2B5J - chains A and B; structure by X-ray diffraction, 2.90 A resolution.

== Chain A ==
Molecule: Reverse transcriptase P66 SUBUNIT
From: Human immunodeficiency virus 1
Notes: EC 2.7.7.49
UniProtKB: P03366 (POL_HV1B1); residues 1-560 here correspond to UniProt positions 599-1158 (UniProt number = residue number + 598)
Chain sequence (560 residues; each row starts with the number of its first residue):
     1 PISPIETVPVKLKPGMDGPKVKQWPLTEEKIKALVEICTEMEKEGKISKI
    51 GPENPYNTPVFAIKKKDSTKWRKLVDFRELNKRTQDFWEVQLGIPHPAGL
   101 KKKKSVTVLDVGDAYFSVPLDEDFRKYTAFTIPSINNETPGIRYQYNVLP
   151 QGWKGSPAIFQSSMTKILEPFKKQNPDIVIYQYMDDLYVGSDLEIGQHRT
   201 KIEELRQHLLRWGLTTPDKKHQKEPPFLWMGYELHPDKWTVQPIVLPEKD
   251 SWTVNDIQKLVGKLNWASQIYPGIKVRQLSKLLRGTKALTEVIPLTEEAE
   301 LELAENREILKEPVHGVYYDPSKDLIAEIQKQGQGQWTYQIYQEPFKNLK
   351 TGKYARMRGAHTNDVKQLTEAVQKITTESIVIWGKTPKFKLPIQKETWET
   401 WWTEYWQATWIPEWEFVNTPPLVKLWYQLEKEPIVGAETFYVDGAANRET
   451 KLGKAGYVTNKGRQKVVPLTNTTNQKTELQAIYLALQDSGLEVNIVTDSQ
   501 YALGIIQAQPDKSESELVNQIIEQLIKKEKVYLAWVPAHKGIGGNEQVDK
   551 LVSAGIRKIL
Not modelled in the structure: 553-560
Construct notes: engineered mutation S280 (Cys878 in P03366)
Ion coordination: Mn2+: D443, E478, D498
Ligand contacts: 3AC ((2E)-3-{3-[(5-ethyl-3-iodo-6-methyl-2-oxo-1,2-dihydropyridin-4-yl)oxy]phenyl}acrylonitrile): L100, K101, K102, K103, V106, V108, Y181, Y188, V189, G190, F227, L228, W229, L234, H235, Y318
Swiss-Prot annotation at these positions:
  - binding site (Mg(2+)): D186
  - site: W402 (Essential for RT p66/p51 heterodimerization)

== Chain B ==
Molecule: Reverse transcriptase P51 SUBUNIT
From: Human immunodeficiency virus 1
Notes: EC 2.7.7.49
UniProtKB: P03366 (POL_HV1B1); residues 1-430 here correspond to UniProt positions 599-1028 (UniProt number = residue number + 598)
Chain sequence (430 residues; each row starts with the number of its first residue):
     1 PISPIETVPVKLKPGMDGPKVKQWPLTEEKIKALVEICTEMEKEGKISKI
    51 GPENPYNTPVFAIKKKDSTKWRKLVDFRELNKRTQDFWEVQLGIPHPAGL
   101 KKKKSVTVLDVGDAYFSVPLDEDFRKYTAFTIPSINNETPGIRYQYNVLP
   151 QGWKGSPAIFQSSMTKILEPFKKQNPDIVIYQYMDDLYVGSDLEIGQHRT
   201 KIEELRQHLLRWGLTTPDKKHQKEPPFLWMGYELHPDKWTVQPIVLPEKD
   251 SWTVNDIQKLVGKLNWASQIYPGIKVRQLSKLLRGTKALTEVIPLTEEAE
   301 LELAENREILKEPVHGVYYDPSKDLIAEIQKQGQGQWTYQIYQEPFKNLK
   351 TGKYARMRGAHTNDVKQLTEAVQKITTESIVIWGKTPKFKLPIQKETWET
   401 WWTEYWQATWIPEWEFVNTPPLVKLWYQLE
Not modelled in the structure: 428-430
Construct notes: engineered mutation S280 (Cys878 in P03366)
Swiss-Prot annotation at these positions:
  - binding site (Mg(2+)): D186
  - site: W402 (Essential for RT p66/p51 heterodimerization)

== How chain A and chain B interact ==
Contacting residue pairs - 89 pairs, chain A then chain B:
  V8(A) with P52(B); E53(B)
  P9(A) with E53(B)
  Q85(A) with E53(B)
  D86(A) with K20(B); P55(B)
  F87(A) with P52(B); P55(B)
  W88(A) with P52(B), hydrogen bond (backbone-backbone); N54(B); P55(B); T131(B); R143(B)
  Q91(A) with N137(B), hydrogen bond; E138(B), hydrogen bond (side chain-backbone); T139(B), hydrogen bond (side chain-backbone); P140(B)
  G93(A) with N137(B)
  P95(A) with N136(B)
  H96(A) with N136(B), hydrogen bond (backbone-side chain)
  G99(A) with N136(B)
  S162(A) with P52(B)
  Y181(A) with E138(B)
  E370(A) with Q394(B)
  Q373(A) with Q394(B); E396(B); T397(B), hydrogen bond; T400(B), hydrogen bond
  I380(A) with P25(B); L26(B); T400(B)
  V381(A) with I135(B); N136(B), hydrogen bond (backbone-backbone)
  I382(A) with I135(B); N136(B)
  W383(A) with I135(B)
  G384(A) with T27(B); E28(B), hydrogen bond (backbone-backbone); I135(B)
  W402(A) with K331(B), hydrogen bond (backbone-side chain); D364(B)
  Y405(A) with K331(B), hydrogen bond (backbone-side chain)
  W406(A) with K331(B); P392(B), hydrophobic; V417(B); N418(B); T419(B), hydrogen bond; P420(B)
  Q407(A) with K331(B), hydrogen bond (backbone-side chain); D364(B); P392(B); I393(B); Q394(B), hydrogen bond (side chain-backbone)
  A408(A) with D364(B); P392(B), hydrogen bond (backbone-backbone); I393(B), hydrophobic
  T409(A) with D364(B), hydrogen bond (backbone-side chain)
  W410(A) with N363(B); V365(B), hydrophobic; W401(B)
  P433(A) with N255(B)
  I434(A) with T290(B), hydrogen bond (backbone-side chain)
  V435(A) with T290(B), hydrogen bond (backbone-side chain)
  T439(A) with A288(B); L289(B), hydrogen bond (side chain-backbone)
  Y441(A) with V254(B); Q258(B); T286(B); K287(B), hydrogen bond (side chain-backbone); L289(B)
  T459(A) with T286(B)
  N460(A) with T286(B)
  N494(A) with L289(B)
  Q500(A) with L422(B)
  Y532(A) with N255(B), hydrogen bond; L289(B), hydrophobic
  W535(A) with L422(B), hydrophobic
  V536(A) with Q258(B)
  K540(A) with N265(B), hydrogen bond; R277(B)
  I542(A) with R284(B)
  G543(A) with L283(B); R284(B); G285(B)
  G544(A) with L283(B); G285(B); T286(B)
  E546(A) with R284(B), salt bridge
  Q547(A) with T286(B)
Interface residues without a listed pair, chain A (59 interface residues in all): I94, A158, I159, Q161, T165, K172, Q182, T376, T386, E432, G436, V458, V496, P537
Interface residues without a listed pair, chain B (53 interface residues in all): N57, K259, V261, G262, S268, W337, L368

== Overview ==
59 residues of chain A face 53 of chain B across their interface, with 22 hydrogen bonds and 1 salt bridge.
Among the polar pairs are E546(A)-R284(B), Q91(A)-N137(B) and Q91(A)-E138(B). Bound to chain A: compound 3AC.
Chain A is Reverse transcriptase P66 SUBUNIT and chain B is Reverse transcriptase P51 SUBUNIT, both from Human
immunodeficiency virus 1; the structure, Crystal structure of HIV-1 reverse transcriptase (RT) in complex with
JANSSEN-R165481, was determined by X-ray diffraction (same publication as 2BAN and 2BE2).
